PDB entry 5Y88 | electron microscopy, 3.46 A resolution | chains B and C of the 44 polymer chains in the assembly

# Chain B
Molecule: U5 snRNA
Source organism: Saccharomyces cerevisiae S288c
Sequence (214 nucleotides; row label = number of the first residue in the row):
     1 AAGCAGCUUUACAGAUCAAUGGCGGAGGGAGGUCAACAUCAAGAACUGUG
    51 GGCCUUUUAUUGCCUAUAGAACUUAUAACGAACAUGGUUCUUGCCUUUUA
   101 CCAGAACCAUCCGGGUGUUGUCUCCAUAGAAACAGGUAAAGCUGUCCGUU
   151 ACUGUGGGCUUGCCAUAUUUUUUGGAACUUUUCUGCCCUUUUUCUCAAUG
   201 AGUAAGGAGGGCGU
Disordered / not traced: 1-27, 56-59, 128-162, 184-214

# Chain C
Protein: Pre-mRNA-splicing factor SNU114
Source organism: Saccharomyces cerevisiae (strain ATCC 204508 / S288c)
UniProtKB: P36048 (SN114_YEAST); numbering as in UniProt (aligned over 1-1008)
Amino-acid sequence (1008 residues; numbered 1 to 1008; the number before each row is that of its first residue):
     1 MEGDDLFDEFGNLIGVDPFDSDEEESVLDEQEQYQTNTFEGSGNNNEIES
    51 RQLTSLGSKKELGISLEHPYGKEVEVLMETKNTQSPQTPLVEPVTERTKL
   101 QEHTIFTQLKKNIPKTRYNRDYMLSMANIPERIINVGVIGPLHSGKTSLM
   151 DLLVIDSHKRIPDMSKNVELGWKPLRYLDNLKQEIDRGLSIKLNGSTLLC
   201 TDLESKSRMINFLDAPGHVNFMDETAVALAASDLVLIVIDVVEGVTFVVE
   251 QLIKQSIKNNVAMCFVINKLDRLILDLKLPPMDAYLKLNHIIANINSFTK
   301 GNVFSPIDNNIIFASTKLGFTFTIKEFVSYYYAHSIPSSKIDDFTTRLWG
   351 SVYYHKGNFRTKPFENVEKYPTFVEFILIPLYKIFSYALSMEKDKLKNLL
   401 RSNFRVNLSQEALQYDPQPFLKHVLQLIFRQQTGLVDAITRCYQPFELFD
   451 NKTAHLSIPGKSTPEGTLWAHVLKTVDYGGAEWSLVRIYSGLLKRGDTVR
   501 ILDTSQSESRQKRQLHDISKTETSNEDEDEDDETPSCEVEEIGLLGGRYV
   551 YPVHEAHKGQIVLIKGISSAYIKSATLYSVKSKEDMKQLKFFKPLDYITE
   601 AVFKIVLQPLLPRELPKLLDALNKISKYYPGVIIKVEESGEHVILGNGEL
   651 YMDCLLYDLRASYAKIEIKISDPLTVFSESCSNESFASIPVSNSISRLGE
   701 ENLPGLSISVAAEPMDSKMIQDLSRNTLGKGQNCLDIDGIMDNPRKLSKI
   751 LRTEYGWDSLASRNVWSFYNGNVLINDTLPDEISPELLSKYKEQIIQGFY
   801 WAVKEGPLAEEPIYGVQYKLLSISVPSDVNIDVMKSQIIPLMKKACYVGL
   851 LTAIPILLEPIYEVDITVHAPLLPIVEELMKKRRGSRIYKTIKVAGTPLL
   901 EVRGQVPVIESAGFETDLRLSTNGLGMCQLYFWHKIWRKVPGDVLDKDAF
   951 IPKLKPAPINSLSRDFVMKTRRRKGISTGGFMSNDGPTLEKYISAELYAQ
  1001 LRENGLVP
Disordered / not traced: 1-66, 511-529, 694-703
Bound ions: Mg2+: Thr147, Ser190 (together with GTP)
Ligand contacts: GTP: Leu142, His143, Ser144, Gly145, Lys146, Thr147, Ser148, Pro174, Arg176, Leu189, Ser190, Asp214, Ala215, Pro216, Gly217, His218, Asn268, Lys269, Asp271, Arg272, Ser315, Thr316, Lys317

# How chain B and chain C interact
Residue-residue contacts (27):
  G43(B) - Arg97(C)  salt bridge to the phosphate
  G43(B) - Thr98(C)  sugar contact
  G43(B) - Lys99(C)  salt bridge to the phosphate
  A44(B) - Lys99(C)  phosphate contact
  A44(B) - Leu100(C)  hydrogen bond to the phosphate
  A44(B) - Gln101(C)  phosphate contact
  A44(B) - Ile105(C)  base contact
  A44(B) - Phe106(C)  sugar contact
  A44(B) - Thr107(C)  sugar contact
  A44(B) - Pro162(C)  base contact
  A44(B) - Asp163(C)  sugar contact
  A45(B) - Gln101(C)  base contact
  A45(B) - Thr107(C)  phosphate contact
  A45(B) - Gln108(C)  hydrogen bond to the phosphate
  A45(B) - Leu109(C)  phosphate contact
  A45(B) - Asn112(C)  phosphate contact
  U47(B) - Lys111(C)  base contact
  A70(B) - Arg160(C)  base contact
  C72(B) - Lys166(C)  phosphate contact
  U73(B) - Lys166(C)  phosphate contact
  A75(B) - Gln101(C)  base contact
  A75(B) - Ile105(C)  base contact
  A75(B) - Ser165(C)  hydrogen bond to the phosphate
  A75(B) - Asn167(C)  phosphate contact
  A75(B) - Lys173(C)  salt bridge to the phosphate
  U76(B) - Lys173(C)  salt bridge to the phosphate
  A77(B) - Gln101(C)  base contact
Interface residues without a listed pair, chain B (14 interface residues in all): A42, C46, U65, A71
Interface residues without a listed pair, chain C (23 interface residues in all): Lys110, Lys182, Ile185, Asp186

# Summary
14 residues of chain B face 23 of chain C across their interface, with 3 hydrogen bonds and 4 salt bridges.
Polar contacts include A44(B)-Leu100(C), A45(B)-Gln108(C) and A75(B)-Ser165(C). Ligands of chain C: GTP.
Thr147(C) and Ser190(C) form the Mg2+ site.
Chain B is U5 snRNA (Saccharomyces cerevisiae S288c) and chain C is Pre-mRNA-splicing factor SNU114
(Saccharomyces cerevisiae (strain ATCC 204508 / S288c)); the structure, Cryo-EM structure of the intron-lariat
spliceosome ready for disassembly from S.cerevisiae at 3.5 angstrom, was determined by electron microscopy.
